9N5C - chains A and I of the 13 polymer chains in the assembly; structure by X-ray diffraction, 3.60 A resolution.

# Chain A
Protein: DNA-directed RNA polymerase II subunit RPB1
Organism: Saccharomyces cerevisiae S288C
Notes: EC 2.7.7.6
UniProt: P04050 (RPB1_YEAST); residues 1-1733 here = UniProt positions 1-1733
Amino-acid sequence (1733 residues; each row starts with the number of its first residue):
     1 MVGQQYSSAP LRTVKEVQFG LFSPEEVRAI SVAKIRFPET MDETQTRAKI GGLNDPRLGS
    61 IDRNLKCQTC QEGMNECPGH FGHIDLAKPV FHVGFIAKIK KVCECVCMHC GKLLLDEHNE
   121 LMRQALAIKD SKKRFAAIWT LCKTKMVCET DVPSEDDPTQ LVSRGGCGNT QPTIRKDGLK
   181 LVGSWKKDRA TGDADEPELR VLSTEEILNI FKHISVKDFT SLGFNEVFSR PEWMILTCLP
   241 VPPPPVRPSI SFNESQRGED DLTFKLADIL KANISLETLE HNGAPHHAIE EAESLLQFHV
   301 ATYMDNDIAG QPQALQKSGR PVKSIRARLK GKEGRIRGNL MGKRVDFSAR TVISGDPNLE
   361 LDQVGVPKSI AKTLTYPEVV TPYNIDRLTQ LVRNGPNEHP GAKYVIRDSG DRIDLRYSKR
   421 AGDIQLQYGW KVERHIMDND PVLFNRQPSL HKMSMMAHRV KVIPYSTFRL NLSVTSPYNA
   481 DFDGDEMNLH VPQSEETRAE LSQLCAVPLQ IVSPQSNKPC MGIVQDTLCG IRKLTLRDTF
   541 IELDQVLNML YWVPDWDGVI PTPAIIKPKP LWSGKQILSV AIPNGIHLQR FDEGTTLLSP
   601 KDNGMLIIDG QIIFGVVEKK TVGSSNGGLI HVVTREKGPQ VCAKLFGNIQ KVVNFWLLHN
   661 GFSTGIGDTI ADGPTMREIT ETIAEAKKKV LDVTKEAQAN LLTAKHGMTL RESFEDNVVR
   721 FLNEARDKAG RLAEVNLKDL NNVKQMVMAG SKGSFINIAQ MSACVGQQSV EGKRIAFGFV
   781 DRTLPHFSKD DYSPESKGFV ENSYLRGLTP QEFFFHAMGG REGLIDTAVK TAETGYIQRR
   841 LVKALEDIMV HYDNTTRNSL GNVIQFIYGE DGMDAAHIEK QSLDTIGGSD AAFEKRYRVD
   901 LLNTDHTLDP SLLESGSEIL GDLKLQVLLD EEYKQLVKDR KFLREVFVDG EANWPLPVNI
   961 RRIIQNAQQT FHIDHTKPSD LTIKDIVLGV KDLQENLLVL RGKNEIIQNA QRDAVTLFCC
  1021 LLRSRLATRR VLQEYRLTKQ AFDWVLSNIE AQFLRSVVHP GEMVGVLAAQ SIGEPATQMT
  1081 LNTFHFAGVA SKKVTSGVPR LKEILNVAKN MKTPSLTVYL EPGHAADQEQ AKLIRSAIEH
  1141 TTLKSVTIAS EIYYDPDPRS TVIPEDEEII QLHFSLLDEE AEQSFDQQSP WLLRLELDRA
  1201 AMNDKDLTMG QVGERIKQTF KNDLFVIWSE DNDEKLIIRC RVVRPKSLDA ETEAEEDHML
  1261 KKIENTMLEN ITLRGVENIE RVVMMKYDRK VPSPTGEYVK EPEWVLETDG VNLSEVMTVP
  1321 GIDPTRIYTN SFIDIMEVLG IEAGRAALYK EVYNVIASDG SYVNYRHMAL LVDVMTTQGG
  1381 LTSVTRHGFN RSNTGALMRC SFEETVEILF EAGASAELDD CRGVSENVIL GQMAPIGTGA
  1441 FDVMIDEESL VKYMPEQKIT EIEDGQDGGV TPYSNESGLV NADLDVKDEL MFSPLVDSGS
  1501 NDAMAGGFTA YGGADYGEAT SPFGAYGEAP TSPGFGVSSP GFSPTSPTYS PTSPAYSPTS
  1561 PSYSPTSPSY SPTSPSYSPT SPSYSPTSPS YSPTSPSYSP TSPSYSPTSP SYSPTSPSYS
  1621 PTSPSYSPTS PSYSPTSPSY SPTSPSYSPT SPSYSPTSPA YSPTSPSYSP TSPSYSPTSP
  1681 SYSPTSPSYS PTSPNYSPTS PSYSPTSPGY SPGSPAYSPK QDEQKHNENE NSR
Disordered / not traced: 1-2, 154-160, 187-198, 250-256, 1082-1091, 1177-1186, 1244-1256, 1447-1733
Curated features (UniProtKB/Swiss-Prot):
  - region: Pro248 to Asp260 (Lid loop), Asn306 to Lys323 (Rudder loop), Pro810 to Glu822 (Bridging helix)
  - binding site (Zn(2+)): Cys67, Cys70, Cys77, His80, Cys107, Cys110, Cys148, Cys167
  - binding site (Mg(2+)): Asp481, Asp483, Asp485
  - modified residue: Thr1471 (Phosphothreonine)
  - cross-link (Glycyl lysine isopeptide (Lys-Gly)): Lys695 (interchain with G-Cter in ubiquitin), Lys1246 (interchain with G-Cter in ubiquitin), Lys1350 (interchain with G-Cter in ubiquitin)
  - natural variant: Ser1653 to Pro1659 (deletion: In strain: A364A)
  - mutagenesis: Lys1246 (K1246R: Impairs ubiquitination during transcription stress)
Cystine bridges: Cys105-Cys142
Metal / ion sites: Zn2+ site 1: Cys67, Cys70, Cys77; Zn2+ site 2: Cys107, Cys110, Lys112; Mg2+: Asp481, Asp483, Asp485 (shared with 1 residue of chain R)
Small-molecule neighbours: CMPcPP (2TM; 5'-O-[(S)-hydroxy{[(S)-hydroxy(phosphonooxy)phosphoryl]methyl}phosphoryl]cytidine): Arg446, Asn479, Asp481

# Chain I
Protein: DNA-directed RNA polymerase II subunit RPB9
Organism: Saccharomyces cerevisiae S288C
UniProt: P27999 (RPB9_YEAST); residues 1-122 here = UniProt positions 1-122
Amino-acid sequence (122 residues; numbered 1 to 122; the number before each row is that of its first residue):
     1 MTTFRFCRDC NNMLYPREDK ENNRLLFECR TCSYVEEAGS PLVYRHELIT NIGETAGVVQ
    61 DIGSDPTLPR SDRECPKCHS RENVFFQSQQ RRKDTSMVLF FVCLSCSHIF TSDQKNKRTQ
   121 FS
Disordered / not traced: 1, 120-122
Curated features (UniProtKB/Swiss-Prot):
  - zinc finger: Cys7 to Cys32 (C4-type), Ser71 to Thr111 (TFIIS-type)
  - binding site (Zn(2+)): Cys7, Cys10, Cys29, Cys32, Cys75, Cys78, Cys103, Cys106
  - modified residue: Ser40 (Phosphoserine)
Metal / ion sites: Zn2+ site 1: Cys29, Cys32; Zn2+ site 2 near Cys106 (its only coordinating residue here)

# Interface between chain A and chain I
Pairs across the interface (54; chain A residue first):
  Gln698(A) - Val98(I)
  Gln698(A) - Leu99(I)
  Gln698(A) - Ser112(I)  hydrogen bond (backbone-side chain)
  Ala699(A) - Ser112(I)
  Ala699(A) - Asp113(I)
  Ala699(A) - Gln114(I)
  Asn700(A) - Val98(I)
  Asn700(A) - Asp113(I)
  Asn700(A) - Lys115(I)
  Leu701(A) - Gln114(I)
  Leu701(A) - Lys115(I)
  Thr709(A) - Lys93(I)  hydrogen bond (side chain-backbone)
  Thr709(A) - Asp94(I)
  Arg711(A) - Gln87(I)  hydrogen bond
  Arg711(A) - Thr95(I)
  Arg711(A) - Met97(I)  hydrogen bond
  Phe714(A) - Met97(I)  hydrophobic
  Asp781(A) - Arg91(I)  salt bridge
  Arg782(A) - Thr67(I)
  Ser788(A) - Thr67(I)
  Lys789(A) - Thr67(I)  hydrogen bond (backbone-backbone)
  Lys789(A) - Pro69(I)
  Asp790(A) - Gln87(I)
  Tyr792(A) - Gln87(I)
  Lys1144(A) - Leu48(I)
  Thr1147(A) - Leu48(I)
  Thr1147(A) - Ile49(I)
  Ile1148(A) - Glu47(I)
  Ile1148(A) - Leu48(I)  hydrogen bond (backbone-backbone)
  Ile1148(A) - Ile49(I)  hydrogen bond (backbone-backbone)
  Ala1149(A) - Arg45(I)
  Ala1149(A) - His46(I)
  Ser1150(A) - Arg45(I)
  Ser1150(A) - His46(I)  hydrogen bond (backbone-backbone)
  Glu1151(A) - Tyr44(I)
  Glu1151(A) - Arg45(I)  salt bridge
  Ile1152(A) - Leu42(I)
  Ile1152(A) - Val43(I)  hydrogen bond (backbone-backbone)
  Ile1152(A) - Tyr44(I)  hydrogen bond (backbone-backbone)
  Tyr1153(A) - Pro41(I)  hydrophobic
  Tyr1153(A) - Leu42(I)
  Tyr1154(A) - Glu18(I)  hydrogen bond
  Tyr1154(A) - Asn23(I)  hydrogen bond (side chain-backbone)
  Tyr1154(A) - Arg24(I)
  Tyr1154(A) - Pro41(I)
  Pro1156(A) - Asn23(I)
  Pro1190(A) - Glu18(I)
  Trp1191(A) - Glu18(I)  hydrogen bond
  Trp1191(A) - Leu25(I)  hydrophobic
  Trp1191(A) - Val43(I)  hydrophobic
  Lys1261(A) - Tyr44(I)
  Glu1264(A) - Tyr44(I)
  Glu1264(A) - His46(I)  salt bridge
  Leu1268(A) - Leu48(I)  hydrophobic
Interface residues without a listed pair, chain A (31 interface residues in all): Ala697, Val1162, Glu1196
Interface residues without a listed pair, chain I (32 interface residues in all): Pro16, Leu68, Phe86, Gln89, Ser96

# In short
The interface between chain A and chain I involves 31 residues on one side and 32 on the other, with 13
hydrogen bonds and 3 salt bridges. Polar pairs include Asp781(A)-Arg91(I), Glu1151(A)-Arg45(I) and
Glu1264(A)-His46(I). Chain A binds CMPcPP.
Chain A is DNA-directed RNA polymerase II subunit RPB1 and chain I is DNA-directed RNA polymerase II subunit
RPB9, both from Saccharomyces cerevisiae S288C; the structure, RNA polymerase II elongation complex with
8-oxoG at +1 site, CMPCPP-bound, was determined by X-ray diffraction (same publication as 9N5B, 9N5D, 9N5E,
9N5F and 9N5G).
